8VMB - chains H and L of the 3 polymer chains in the assembly; structure by X-ray diffraction, 2.97 A resolution.

Chain H:
Molecule: Heavy Chain of Fab BL3-6
From: Homo sapiens
Notes: antibody fragment or engineered binder
Chain sequence (233 residues; each row starts with the number of its first residue):
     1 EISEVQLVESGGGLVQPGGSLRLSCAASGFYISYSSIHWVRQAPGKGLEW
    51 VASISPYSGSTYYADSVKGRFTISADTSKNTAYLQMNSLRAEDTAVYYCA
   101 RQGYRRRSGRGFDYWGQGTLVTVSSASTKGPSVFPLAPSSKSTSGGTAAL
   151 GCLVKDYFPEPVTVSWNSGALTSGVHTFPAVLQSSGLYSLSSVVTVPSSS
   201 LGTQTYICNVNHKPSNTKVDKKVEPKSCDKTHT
Not modelled in the structure: 1-2, 231-233
Disulfide bonds: Cys25-Cys99, Cys152-Cys208

Chain L:
Molecule: Light Chain of Fab BL3-6
From: Homo sapiens
Notes: antibody fragment or engineered binder
Chain sequence (215 residues; row label = number of the first residue in the row):
     1 SDIQMTQSPSSLSASVGDRVTITCRASQSVSSAVAWYQQKPGKAPKLLIY
    51 SASSLYSGVPSRFSGSRSGTDFTLTISSLQPEDFATYYCQQSYSFPSTFG
   101 QGTKVEIKRTVAAPSVFIFPPSDEQLKSGTASVVCLLNNFYPREAKVQWK
   151 VDNALQSGNSQESVTEQDSKDSTYSLSSTLTLSKADYEKHKVYACEVTHQ
   201 GLSSPVTKSFNRGEC
Disulfide bonds: Cys24-Cys89, Cys135-Cys195

Chain H / chain L interface:
Contacting residue pairs - 75 pairs, chain H then chain L:
  Val40(H) with Phe99(L), hydrophobic
  Gln42(H) with Gln39(L), hydrogen bond; Tyr88(L), hydrogen bond
  Gly47(H) with Tyr88(L)
  Leu48(H) with Tyr88(L), hydrophobic; Phe99(L)
  Trp50(H) with Phe95(L), hydrophobic; Pro96(L), hydrophobic; Ser97(L); Phe99(L)
  Ser53(H) with Phe95(L)
  Tyr62(H) with Phe95(L), hydrophobic
  Tyr63(H) with Pro96(L)
  Ala64(H) with Pro96(L), hydrophobic
  Asp65(H) with Asp2(L)
  Tyr98(H) with Gln39(L), hydrogen bond; Lys43(L); Ala44(L), hydrophobic
  Arg107(H) with Tyr50(L), hydrogen bond (backbone-side chain)
  Ser108(H) with Tyr50(L)
  Gly109(H) with Tyr50(L)
  Arg110(H) with Ser92(L), hydrogen bond (side chain-backbone); Tyr93(L)
  Gly111(H) with Tyr37(L); Leu47(L)
  Phe112(H) with Tyr37(L), hydrogen bond (backbone-side chain); Leu47(L); Gln90(L)
  Asp113(H) with Leu47(L); Tyr56(L)
  Tyr114(H) with Tyr56(L)
  Trp115(H) with Tyr37(L), hydrophobic; Ala44(L), hydrophobic; Pro45(L)
  Gly116(H) with Ala44(L)
  Val133(H) with Glu124(L)
  Phe134(H) with Ser122(L); Glu124(L); Gln125(L)
  Pro135(H) with Ser122(L); Glu124(L)
  Leu136(H) with Phe119(L), hydrophobic
  Ala137(H) with Phe119(L)
  Ser140(H) with Cys215(L), hydrogen bond (side chain-backbone)
  Ala149(H) with Phe117(L), hydrophobic; Phe119(L)
  Leu153(H) with Ser132(L)
  Lys155(H) with Gln125(L); Ser132(L)
  His176(H) with Asn138(L), hydrogen bond; Asn139(L), hydrogen bond; Thr165(L); Ser175(L)
  Phe178(H) with Leu136(L), hydrophobic; Ser163(L); Thr165(L); Ser175(L); Leu176(L); Ser177(L)
  Pro179(H) with Ser163(L), hydrogen bond (backbone-side chain); Val164(L)
  Val181(H) with Gln161(L); Glu162(L); Ser163(L)
  Leu182(H) with Gln161(L), hydrogen bond (backbone-side chain)
  Gln183(H) with Gln161(L)
  Ser191(H) with Ser177(L)
  Val193(H) with Leu136(L), hydrophobic
  Thr195(H) with Asn138(L)
  Lys221(H) with Glu124(L), salt bridge
  Lys226(H) with Glu214(L), hydrogen bond (side chain-backbone); Cys215(L)
  Ser227(H) with Cys215(L)
  Cys228(H) with Cys215(L), hydrogen bond (backbone-side chain)
  Asp229(H) with Cys215(L)
Also at the interface, not in a pair above, chain H (50 interface residues in all): His38, Lys46, Glu49, Ser139, Thr147, Leu150
Also at the interface, not in a pair above, chain L (45 interface residues in all): Ala33, Ala35, Gly100, Ile118, Pro120, Thr130, Val134, Asp168, Thr181

Overview:
The interface between chain H and chain L involves 50 residues on one side and 45 on the other, with 13
hydrogen bonds and 1 salt bridge. Polar pairs include Lys221(H)-Glu124(L), Gln42(H)-Gln39(L) and
Gln42(H)-Tyr88(L).
Here chain H is Heavy Chain of Fab BL3-6 and chain L is Light Chain of Fab BL3-6, both from Homo sapiens.
Entry 8VMB (The crystal structure of rhinovirus C15 RNA replication element sB-loop mutant in complex with Fab
BL3-6) was determined by X-ray diffraction, deposited together with 8VM8.
